Entry 8JBF (electron microscopy, 3.00 A resolution); this record covers chains D and G of the 6 polymer chains in the assembly.

# Chain D
Protein: Guanine nucleotide-binding protein G(I)/G(S)/G(T) subunit beta-1
Organism: Rattus norvegicus
UniProtKB: P54311 (GBB1_RAT); numbering as in UniProt (aligned over 2-340)
Sequence (377 residues; numbered -10 to 366; the number before each row is that of its first residue; numbers below 1 keep their minus sign (His-10 is residue -10)):
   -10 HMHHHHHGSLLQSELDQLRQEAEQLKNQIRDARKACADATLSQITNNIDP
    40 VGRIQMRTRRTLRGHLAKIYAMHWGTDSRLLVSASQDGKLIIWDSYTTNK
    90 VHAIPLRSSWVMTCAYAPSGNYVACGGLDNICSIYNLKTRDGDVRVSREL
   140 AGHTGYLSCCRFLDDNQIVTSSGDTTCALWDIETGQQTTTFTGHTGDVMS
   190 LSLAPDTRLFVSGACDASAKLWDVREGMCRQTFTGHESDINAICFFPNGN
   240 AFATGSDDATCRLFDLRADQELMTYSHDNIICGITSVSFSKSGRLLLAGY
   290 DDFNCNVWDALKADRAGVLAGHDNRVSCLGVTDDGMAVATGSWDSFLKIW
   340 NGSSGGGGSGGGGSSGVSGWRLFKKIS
Not modelled in the structure: -10 to 2, 341-366
Construct notes: expression tag (-10 to 1, 341-366); conflict Asp130 (Glu in P54311), Asp132 (Asn in P54311)
Swiss-Prot annotation at these positions:
  - modified residue: Ser2 (N-acetylserine), His266 (Phosphohistidine)

# Chain G
Protein: Guanine nucleotide-binding protein G(I)/G(S)/G(O) subunit gamma-2
Organism: Bos taurus
UniProtKB: P63212 (GBG2_BOVIN); residue numbers follow UniProt; this construct covers 1-71
Sequence (71 residues; row label = number of the first residue in the row):
     1 MASNNTASIAQARKLVEQLKMEANIDRIKVSKAAADLMAYCEAHAKEDPL
    51 LTPVPASENPFREKKFFCAIL
Not modelled in the structure: 1-5, 63-71
Swiss-Prot annotation at these positions:
  - modified residue: Ala2 (N-acetylalanine), Cys68 (Cysteine methyl ester)
  - lipidation: Cys68 (S-geranylgeranyl cysteine)

# Chain D / chain G interface
Residue-residue contacts (87):
  Leu7(D) - Val16(G)
  Glu10(D) - Val16(G)
  Ala11(D) - Val16(G)  hydrophobic
  Ala11(D) - Leu19(G)
  Leu14(D) - Val16(G)
  Leu14(D) - Lys20(G)
  Gln17(D) - Ala23(G)
  Ile18(D) - Leu19(G)  hydrophobic
  Ile18(D) - Glu22(G)
  Ile18(D) - Ala23(G)  hydrophobic
  Ala21(D) - Arg27(G)
  Ala24(D) - Lys29(G)
  Cys25(D) - Arg27(G)
  Cys25(D) - Ile28(G)
  Cys25(D) - Lys29(G)
  Cys25(D) - Val30(G)  hydrogen bond (backbone-backbone)
  Ala26(D) - Val30(G)  hydrophobic
  Asp27(D) - Lys29(G)
  Asp27(D) - Val30(G)  hydrogen bond (side chain-backbone)
  Asp27(D) - Ser31(G)  hydrogen bond
  Ala28(D) - Val30(G)
  Ala28(D) - Ser31(G)
  Leu30(D) - Ala34(G)  hydrophobic
  Ile33(D) - Ser31(G)
  Ile33(D) - Ala34(G)  hydrophobic
  Ile33(D) - Met38(G)  hydrophobic
  Ile37(D) - Met38(G)  hydrophobic
  Ile37(D) - Glu42(G)
  Val40(D) - Leu51(G)  hydrophobic
  Ile43(D) - Leu50(G)
  Met45(D) - Leu50(G)  hydrophobic
  Arg48(D) - Asn59(G)
  Arg48(D) - Phe61(G)
  Arg49(D) - Pro60(G)
  Arg49(D) - Phe61(G)  hydrogen bond (side chain-backbone)
  Ser84(D) - Phe61(G)
  Tyr85(D) - Pro60(G)
  Tyr85(D) - Phe61(G)  hydrophobic
  Cys218(D) - Gln18(G)  hydrogen bond (backbone-side chain)
  Cys218(D) - Glu22(G)
  Arg219(D) - Glu22(G)
  Gln220(D) - Glu22(G)
  Gln220(D) - Ile25(G)
  Thr221(D) - Glu22(G)
  Phe235(D) - Leu37(G)  hydrophobic
  Phe235(D) - Cys41(G)  hydrophobic
  Pro236(D) - Tyr40(G)
  Asn237(D) - Leu37(G)
  Asn237(D) - Tyr40(G)
  Ala240(D) - Leu37(G)  hydrophobic
  Leu252(D) - Leu37(G)  hydrophobic
  Asp254(D) - Ala33(G)
  Arg256(D) - Asp26(G)
  Arg256(D) - Arg27(G)
  Arg256(D) - Ile28(G)  hydrogen bond (backbone-backbone)
  Arg256(D) - Asp36(G)  salt bridge
  Ala257(D) - Ile28(G)
  Asp258(D) - Ile25(G)
  Asp258(D) - Arg27(G)  salt bridge
  Gln259(D) - Val30(G)
  Leu261(D) - Val30(G)  hydrophobic
  Leu261(D) - Leu37(G)  hydrophobic
  Ser279(D) - Asp48(G)
  Ser279(D) - Leu50(G)
  Lys280(D) - Glu47(G)
  Lys280(D) - Asp48(G)
  Ser281(D) - Tyr40(G)
  Ser281(D) - Cys41(G)  hydrogen bond (backbone-side chain)
  Ser281(D) - His44(G)
  Ser281(D) - Asp48(G)  hydrogen bond
  Gly282(D) - Cys41(G)  hydrogen bond (backbone-side chain)
  Arg283(D) - Leu51(G)
  Leu300(D) - Met38(G)  hydrophobic
  Leu300(D) - Cys41(G)  hydrophobic
  Val320(D) - Leu50(G)  hydrophobic
  Asp323(D) - Pro49(G)
  Gly324(D) - Pro49(G)
  Gly324(D) - Leu50(G)
  Met325(D) - Pro49(G)  hydrophobic
  Met325(D) - Leu50(G)
  Met325(D) - Pro60(G)
  Met325(D) - Phe61(G)  hydrophobic
  Ala326(D) - Phe61(G)  hydrophobic
  Val327(D) - Leu50(G)  hydrophobic
  Ile338(D) - Phe61(G)  hydrophobic
  Asn340(D) - Asn59(G)  hydrogen bond
  Asn340(D) - Phe61(G)
Also at the interface, not in a pair above, chain D (58 interface residues in all): Glu3, Leu4, Arg22, Trp63, Ser67, Leu284, Leu286
Also at the interface, not in a pair above, chain G (37 interface residues in all): Ile9, Ala12, Met21, Ala45, Val54, Glu58, Arg62

# Summary
58 residues of chain D and 37 residues of chain G are in contact, with 10 hydrogen bonds and 2 salt bridges.
Among the polar pairs are Arg256(D)-Asp36(G), Asp258(D)-Arg27(G) and Asp27(D)-Val30(G).
Chain D is Guanine nucleotide-binding protein G(I)/G(S)/G(T) subunit beta-1 (Rattus norvegicus) and chain G is
Guanine nucleotide-binding protein G(I)/G(S)/G(O) subunit gamma-2 (Bos taurus); the structure, Senktide bound
to active human neurokinin 3 receptor in complex with Gq, was determined by electron microscopy.
